Entry 4QU8 (X-ray diffraction, 1.72 A resolution); this record covers chains A and F.

[Chain A]
Protein: Caspase-3
Organism: Homo sapiens
Notes: EC 3.4.22.56
UniProt: P42574 (CASP3_HUMAN); residues 1-277 here = UniProt positions 1-277
Chain sequence (278 residues; numbered 1 to 278; the number before each row is that of its first residue):
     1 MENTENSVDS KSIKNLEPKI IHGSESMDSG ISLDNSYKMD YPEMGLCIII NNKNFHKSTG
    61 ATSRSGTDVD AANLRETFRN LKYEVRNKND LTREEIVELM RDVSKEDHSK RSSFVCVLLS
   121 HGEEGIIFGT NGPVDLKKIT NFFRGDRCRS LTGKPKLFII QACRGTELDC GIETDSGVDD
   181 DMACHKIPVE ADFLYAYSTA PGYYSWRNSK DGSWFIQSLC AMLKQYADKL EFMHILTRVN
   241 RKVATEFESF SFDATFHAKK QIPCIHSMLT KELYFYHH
Disordered / not traced: 1-28, 175-184
Sequence notes: engineered mutation A61 (Met in P42574), H266 (Val in P42574); expression tag (278)
From the paper describing this entry:
  - mutagenesis - F55Y (25-fold), M61A/V266H, T140M: decreased catalytic activity
  - contacts within the chain: K137-E190 (salt bridge), T140-Y195 (hydrogen bond)
  - conformationally variable residues (side-chain flip): F128, H266
  - mutagenesis - M61A, Y195A: unchanged catalytic activity
  - catalytic residues: H121 (citing earlier work)

[Chain F]
Protein: Ace-asp-glu-val-asp-chloromethylketone inhibitor
Chain sequence (6 residues; row label = number of the first residue in the row):
     1 XDEVDX
Modified positions: ACE (acetyl group) at position 1; 0QE (chloromethane) at position 6

[Interface between chain A and chain F]
Residue-residue contacts (26; chain A residue first):
  R64(A) with D5(F), salt bridge
  S120(A) with D5(F)
  H121(A) with D5(F), hydrogen bond (side chain-backbone); 0QE_6(F)
  G122(A) with 0QE_6(F)
  Q161(A) with D5(F), hydrogen bond
  C163(A) with D5(F), hydrogen bond (side chain-backbone); 0QE_6(F)
  Y204(A) with V4(F), hydrophobic
  S205(A) with V4(F); D5(F), hydrogen bond (backbone-backbone)
  W206(A) with D2(F); E3(F); V4(F), hydrophobic
  R207(A) with ACE_1(F); D2(F); E3(F), salt bridge; V4(F), hydrogen bond (side chain-backbone); D5(F), salt bridge
  N208(A) with ACE_1(F); D2(F), hydrogen bond
  S209(A) with ACE_1(F), hydrogen bond (backbone-backbone)
  W214(A) with D2(F)
  E248(A) with D2(F)
  S249(A) with D2(F)
  F250(A) with D2(F), hydrogen bond (backbone-side chain)
Other interface residues (no listed pair), chain A (20 interface residues in all): S63, S65, A162, F256

[Summary]
20 residues of chain A face 6 of chain F across their interface, with 8 hydrogen bonds and 3 salt bridges.
Polar pairs include R64(A)-D5(F), R207(A)-E3(F) and R207(A)-D5(F). The paper reports the catalytic residue
H121(A); F55Y, M61A/V266H and T140M of chain A reduce catalytic activity; 5 substitutions were tested in all.
Here chain A is Caspase-3 (Homo sapiens) and chain F is Ace-asp-glu-val-asp-chloromethylketone inhibitor.
Entry 4QU8 (Caspase-3 M61A V266H) was determined by X-ray diffraction together with 4QTX, 4QTY, 4QU0, 4QU5,
4QU9, 4QUA and 8 further entries from the same study.
